PDB entry 8PTW | electron microscopy, 2.91 A resolution | chains CV and CW of the 4 polymer chains in the assembly

== Chain CV (and CW) ==
Protein: Pre-rRNA-processing protein RIX1
Organism: Thermochaetoides thermophila DSM 1495
Notes: chain CW of this document is another copy of the same molecule, construct and numbering; everything in this record applies to it too
UniProt: G0S5R0 (G0S5R0_CHATD); residues 1-781 here = UniProt positions 1-781
Amino-acid sequence (781 residues; numbered 1 to 781; the number before each row is that of its first residue):
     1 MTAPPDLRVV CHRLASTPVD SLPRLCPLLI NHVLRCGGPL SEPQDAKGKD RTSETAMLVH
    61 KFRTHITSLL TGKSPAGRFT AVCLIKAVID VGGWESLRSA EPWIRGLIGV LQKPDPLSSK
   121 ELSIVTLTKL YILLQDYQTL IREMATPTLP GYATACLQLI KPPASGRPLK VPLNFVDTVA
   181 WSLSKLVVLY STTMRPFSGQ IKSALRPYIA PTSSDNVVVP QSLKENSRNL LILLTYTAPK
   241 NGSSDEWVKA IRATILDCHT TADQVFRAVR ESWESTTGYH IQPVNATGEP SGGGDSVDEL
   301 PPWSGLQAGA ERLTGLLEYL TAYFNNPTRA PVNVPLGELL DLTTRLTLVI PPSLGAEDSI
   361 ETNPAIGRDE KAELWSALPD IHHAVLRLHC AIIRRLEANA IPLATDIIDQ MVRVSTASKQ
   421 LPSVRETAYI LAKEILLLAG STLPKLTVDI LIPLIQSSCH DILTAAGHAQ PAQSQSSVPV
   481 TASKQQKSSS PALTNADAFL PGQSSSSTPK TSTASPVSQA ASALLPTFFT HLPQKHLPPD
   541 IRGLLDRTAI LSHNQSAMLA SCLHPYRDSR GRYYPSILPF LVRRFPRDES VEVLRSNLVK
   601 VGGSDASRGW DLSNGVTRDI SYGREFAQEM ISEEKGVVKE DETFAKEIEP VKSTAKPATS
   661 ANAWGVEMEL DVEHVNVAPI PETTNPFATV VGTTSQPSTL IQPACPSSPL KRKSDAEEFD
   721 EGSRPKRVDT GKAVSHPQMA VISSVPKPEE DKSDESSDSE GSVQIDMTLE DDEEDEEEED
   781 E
Disordered / not traced: 1, 45-51, 470-511, 597-781

== How chain CV and chain CW interact ==
Residue-residue contacts - 50 pairs, chain CV then chain CW:
  Pro5(CV) with Ala372(CW); Ser376(CW)
  Asp6(CV) with Ser376(CW), hydrogen bond
  Arg8(CV) with Arg368(CW)
  Val9(CV) with Glu373(CW); Ser376(CW)
  Arg24(CV) with Asn216(CW), hydrogen bond (side chain-backbone); Val217(CW); Val218(CW)
  Leu28(CV) with Glu311(CW)
  Asn31(CV) with Asp380(CW)
  His32(CV) with Gln307(CW), hydrogen bond; Ser376(CW)
  Arg35(CV) with Ser376(CW), hydrogen bond (side chain-backbone); Asp380(CW), salt bridge; Leu421(CW)
  Asn216(CV) with Arg24(CW), hydrogen bond (backbone-side chain)
  Val217(CV) with Arg24(CW)
  Val218(CV) with Arg24(CW)
  Gln307(CV) with His32(CW), hydrogen bond
  Glu311(CV) with Leu28(CW)
  Arg368(CV) with Arg8(CW)
  Ala372(CV) with Pro5(CW); Arg8(CW)
  Glu373(CV) with Val9(CW)
  Ser376(CV) with Pro5(CW); Asp6(CW), hydrogen bond; Val9(CW); His32(CW); Arg35(CW), hydrogen bond (backbone-side chain)
  Asp380(CV) with Asn31(CW), hydrogen bond; Arg35(CW), salt bridge
  Leu421(CV) with Arg35(CW)
  Thr530(CV) with Glu589(CW)
  Leu559(CV) with Val593(CW), hydrophobic
  Leu563(CV) with Glu589(CW); Glu592(CW); Val593(CW), hydrophobic; Ser596(CW)
  Glu589(CV) with Thr530(CW); Leu563(CW)
  Ser590(CV) with Val593(CW)
  Glu592(CV) with Leu563(CW)
  Val593(CV) with Leu559(CW), hydrophobic; Leu563(CW), hydrophobic; Ser590(CW); Val593(CW), hydrophobic; Leu594(CW), hydrophobic
  Leu594(CV) with Val593(CW), hydrophobic
  Ser596(CV) with Leu563(CW)
Interface residues without a listed pair, chain CV (35 interface residues in all): Thr2, His12, Arg13, Asp369, Trp375, Ala560
Interface residues without a listed pair, chain CW (35 interface residues in all): His12, Arg13, Ser213, Asp369, Trp375, Ala560

== Summary ==
The chain CV/chain CW interface involves 35 residues from each chain; the contacts include 9 hydrogen bonds
and 2 salt bridges. Polar pairs include Arg35(CV)-Asp380(CW), Asp6(CV)-Ser376(CW) and Arg24(CV)-Asn216(CW).
Both chains are Pre-rRNA-processing protein RIX1 (Thermochaetoides thermophila DSM 1495). Entry 8PTW
(Chaetomium thermophilum Rix1-complex) was determined by electron microscopy.
